Entry 3K6B (X-ray diffraction, 2.80 A resolution); this record covers chain A.

Chain A:
Name: Beta-amyloid-like protein
From: Caenorhabditis elegans
Notes: fragment: E2 Domain: '
Reference sequence: Q10651 (A4_CAEEL); residues 234-472 here correspond to UniProt positions 240-478 (UniProt number = residue number + 6)
Chain sequence (239 residues; row label = number of the first residue in the row):
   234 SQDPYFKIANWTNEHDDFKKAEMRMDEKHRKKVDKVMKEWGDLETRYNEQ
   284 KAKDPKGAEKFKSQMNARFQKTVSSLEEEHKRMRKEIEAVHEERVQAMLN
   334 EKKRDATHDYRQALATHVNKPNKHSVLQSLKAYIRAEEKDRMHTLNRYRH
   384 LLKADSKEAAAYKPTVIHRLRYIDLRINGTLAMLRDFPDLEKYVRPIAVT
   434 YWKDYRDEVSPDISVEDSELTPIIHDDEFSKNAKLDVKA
Not modelled in the structure: 452-472
Curated features (UniProtKB/Swiss-Prot):
  - binding site (heparin): Asn-246 to Asp-249, His-376
  - glycosylation (N-linked (GlcNAc...) asparagine): Asn-243, Asn-411
Residues lining bound ligands: 2,3,4,6-tetra-O-sulfonato-glucose (GU4; 2,3,4,6-tetra-O-sulfonato-alpha-D-glucopyranose): Thr-245, Asn-246, Glu-247, His-248, Asp-249, Lys-372, Met-375, His-376
What the authors report for this chain:
  - binding site for 2,3,4,6-tetra-O-sulfonato-glucose: Asn-246, His-248, His-376
  - mutagenesis - N246A, H248A, H376A: decreased binding to heparin
  - mutagenesis - E371K: decreased stability
  - mutagenesis - D342C/S362C/E371K: unchanged stability
  - mutagenesis - D342C/S362C/E371K, E371K: decreased expression

In short:
Chain A binds 2,3,4,6-tetra-O-sulfonato-glucose. Curated annotation (UniProt) lists 5 heparin-binding
residues. From the paper: a binding site for 2,3,4,6-tetra-O-sulfonato-glucose at Asn-246, His-248 and
His-376; N246A, H248A and H376A reduce binding to heparin; 5 substitutions were tested in all.
Chain A is Beta-amyloid-like protein (Caenorhabditis elegans); the structure, X-ray crystal structure of the
E2 domain of APL-1 from C. elegans, in complex with sucrose ..., was determined by X-ray diffraction (same
publication as 3K66).
